Entry 8RHL (X-ray diffraction, 3.20 A resolution); this record covers chains R and S of the 32 polymer chains in the assembly.

# Chain R
Name: Proteasome subunit alpha type-5
Organism: Saccharomyces cerevisiae
Reference sequence: P32379 (PSA5_YEAST); residues -7 to 252 here correspond to UniProt positions 1-260 (UniProt number = residue number + 8)
Chain sequence (260 residues; row label = number of the first residue in the row; numbers below 1 keep their minus sign (Met-7 is residue -7)):
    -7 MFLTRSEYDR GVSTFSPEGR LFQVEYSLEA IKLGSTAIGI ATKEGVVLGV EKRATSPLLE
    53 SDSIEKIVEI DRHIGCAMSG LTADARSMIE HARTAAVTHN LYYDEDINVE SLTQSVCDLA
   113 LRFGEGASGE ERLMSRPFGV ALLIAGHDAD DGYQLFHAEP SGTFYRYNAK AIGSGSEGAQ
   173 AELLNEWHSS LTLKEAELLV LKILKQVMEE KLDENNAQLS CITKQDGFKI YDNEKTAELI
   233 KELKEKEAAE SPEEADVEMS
Unresolved in the structure: -7 to 0, 118-124, 243-252

# Chain S
Name: Proteasome subunit alpha type-6
Organism: Saccharomyces cerevisiae
Reference sequence: P40302 (PSA6_YEAST); residues 0-233 here correspond to UniProt positions 1-234 (UniProt number = residue number + 1)
Chain sequence (234 residues; numbered 0 to 233; the number before each row is that of its first residue; numbering starts at 0):
     0 MFRNNYDGDT VTFSPTGRLF QVEYALEAIK QGSVTVGLRS NTHAVLVALK RNADELSSYQ
    60 KKIIKCDEHM GLSLAGLAPD ARVLSNYLRQ QCNYSSLVFN RKLAVERAGH LLCDKAQKNT
   120 QSYGGRPYGV GLLIIGYDKS GAHLLEFQPS GNVTELYGTA IGARSQGAKT YLERTLDTFI
   180 KIDGNPDELI KAGVEAISQS LRDESLTVDN LSIAIVGKDT PFTIYDGEAV AKYI
Unresolved in the structure: 0-2
Curated features (UniProtKB/Swiss-Prot):
  - modified residue: Ser13 (Phosphoserine)
  - cross-link: Lys190 (Glycyl lysine isopeptide (Lys-Gly) (interchain with G-Cter in ubiquitin))

# Interface between chain R and chain S
Pairs across the interface (40; chain R residue first):
  Ser5(R) with Arg125(S)
  Thr6(R) with Gly7(S); Gln20(S)
  Phe7(R) with Gln20(S), hydrogen bond (backbone-side chain); Tyr23(S); Ala24(S), hydrophobic; Arg125(S); Pro126(S)
  Ser8(R) with Tyr23(S)
  Pro9(R) with Tyr23(S), hydrophobic; Glu26(S)
  Glu10(R) with Glu26(S); Gln30(S)
  Gly11(R) with Tyr23(S); Ala27(S)
  Leu13(R) with Arg125(S)
  Gln106(R) with Arg81(S), hydrogen bond
  Asp110(R) with Arg81(S), salt bridge
  Leu113(R) with Pro78(S), hydrophobic; Arg125(S)
  Ser153(R) with Pro78(S)
  Gly154(R) with Pro78(S)
  Thr155(R) with Gln59(S)
  Phe156(R) with Gln59(S)
  Tyr157(R) with Arg50(S); Ala52(S); Ser56(S); Ser57(S); Gln59(S)
  Arg158(R) with Ser56(S); Ser57(S), hydrogen bond (backbone-backbone)
  Tyr159(R) with Ala52(S); Asp53(S); Leu55(S); Ser56(S)
  Asn160(R) with Leu55(S), hydrogen bond (backbone-backbone)
  Ala161(R) with Leu55(S)
  Gln172(R) with Asp53(S), hydrogen bond; Leu55(S)
  Leu175(R) with Leu55(S)
Also at the interface, not in a pair above, chain R (26 interface residues in all): Arg2, Gly3, Glu117, Leu176
Also at the interface, not in a pair above, chain S (26 interface residues in all): Asp6, Asn51, Glu54, Leu76, Asp79, Tyr122, Gly123, Gly128

# In short
The chain R/chain S interface involves 26 residues from each chain; the contacts include 5 hydrogen bonds and
1 salt bridge. Polar pairs include Asp110(R)-Arg81(S), Phe7(R)-Gln20(S) and Gln106(R)-Arg81(S).
Here chain R is Proteasome subunit alpha type-5 and chain S is Proteasome subunit alpha type-6, both from
Saccharomyces cerevisiae. Entry 8RHL (Yeast 20S proteasome in complex with a linear biarylether epoxyketone
(compound 15a)) was determined by X-ray diffraction (same publication as 8RHJ and 8RHK).
